Entry 6TXD (X-ray diffraction, 2.00 A resolution); this record covers chains A and C of the 3 polymer chains in the assembly.

[Chain A (and C)]
Name: Beta lactamase (GNCA4-12)
Source organism: synthetic construct
Notes: engineered mutation(s): W229D, F290W; chain C of this document is another copy of the same molecule, construct and numbering; everything in this record applies to it too
Chain sequence (269 residues; each row starts with the number of its first residue; note: 3 numbers in that range are skipped by the numbering (no residue carries them; nothing is unmodelled there)):
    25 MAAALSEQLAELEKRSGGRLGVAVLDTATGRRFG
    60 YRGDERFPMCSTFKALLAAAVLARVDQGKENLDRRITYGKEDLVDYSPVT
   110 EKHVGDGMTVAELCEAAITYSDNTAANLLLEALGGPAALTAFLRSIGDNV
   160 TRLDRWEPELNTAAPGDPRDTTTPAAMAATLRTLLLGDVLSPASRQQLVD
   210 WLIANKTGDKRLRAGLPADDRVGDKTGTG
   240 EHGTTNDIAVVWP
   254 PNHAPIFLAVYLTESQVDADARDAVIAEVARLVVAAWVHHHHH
Not modelled in the structure: 25-26, 296 (chain C: 25-26, 295-296)
Bound ions: Na+: Tyr97, Val113
What the authors report for this chain:
  - catalytic residues: Asp229 (proposed by the authors, not directly observed)

[How chain A and chain C interact]
Contacting residue pairs (21; chain A residue first):
  Asp63(A) with Thr96(C), hydrogen bond (backbone-side chain)
  Arg65(A) with Glu140(C), salt bridge
  Thr149(A) with Gly143(C)
  Arg153(A) with Arg83(C), hydrogen bond (backbone-side chain); Lys88(C); Glu140(C), hydrogen bond (side chain-backbone); Ala141(C), hydrogen bond (side chain-backbone); Leu142(C); Gly143(C)
  Ser154(A) with Lys88(C)
  Gly156(A) with Lys88(C)
  Asn158(A) with Arg83(C), hydrogen bond; Lys88(C), hydrogen bond (side chain-backbone); Glu89(C), hydrogen bond; Arg93(C); Glu140(C); Ala141(C)
  Val159(A) with Arg93(C)
  Arg161(A) with Glu140(C), salt bridge; Trp165(C)
  Gly175(A) with Glu100(C)
Also at the interface, not in a pair above, chain A (11 interface residues in all): Pro177
Also at the interface, not in a pair above, chain C (12 interface residues in all): Asp101

[Overview]
11 residues of chain A face 12 of chain C across their interface; the contacts include 7 hydrogen bonds and 2
salt bridges. Polar pairs include Arg65(A)-Glu140(C), Arg161(A)-Glu140(C) and Asp63(A)-Thr96(C). Tyr97(A) and
Val113(A) form the Na+ site. The paper reports the catalytic residue Asp229(A).
Both chains are Beta lactamase (GNCA4-12) (synthetic construct). Entry 6TXD (Variant W229D/F290W-12 of the
last common ancestor of Gram-negative bacteria beta-lactamase class A (GNCA4)) was determined by X-ray
diffraction together with 6TWW and 6TY6 from the same study.
